Entry 9IIF (X-ray diffraction, 2.16 A resolution); this record covers chain A.

Chain A:
Protein: Hypoxia-inducible factor 1-alpha inhibitor
Organism: Homo sapiens
Notes: EC 1.14.11.30, 1.14.11.-
UniProtKB: Q9NWT6 (HIF1N_HUMAN); numbering as in UniProt (aligned over 1-349)
Sequence (349 residues; numbered 1 to 349; the number before each row is that of its first residue):
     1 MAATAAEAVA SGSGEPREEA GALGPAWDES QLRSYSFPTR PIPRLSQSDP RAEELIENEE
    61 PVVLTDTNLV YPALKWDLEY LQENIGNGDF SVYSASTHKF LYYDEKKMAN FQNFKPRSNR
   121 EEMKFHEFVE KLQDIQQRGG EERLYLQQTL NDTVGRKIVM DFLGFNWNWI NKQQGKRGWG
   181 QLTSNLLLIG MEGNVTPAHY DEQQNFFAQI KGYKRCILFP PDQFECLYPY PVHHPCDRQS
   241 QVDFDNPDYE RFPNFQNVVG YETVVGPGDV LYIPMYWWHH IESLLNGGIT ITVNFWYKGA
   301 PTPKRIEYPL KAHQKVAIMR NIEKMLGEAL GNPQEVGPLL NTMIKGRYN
Disordered / not traced: 1-10
Bound ions: Zn2+: His199, Asp201, His279 (together with A1L2L)
Ligand contacts: A1L2L (2-[[1-(cyclopropylmethoxy)-2-oxidanyl-4-oxidanylidene-quinolin-3-yl]carbonylamino]ethanoic acid): Tyr93, Tyr102, Tyr145, Gln147, Leu188, Thr196, His199, Asp201, Phe207, Lys214, Arg238, His279, Ile281, Trp296
UniProt features mapped onto this chain:
  - binding site (2-oxoglutarate): Tyr145, Thr196, Asn205, Lys214, Asn294
  - binding site (substrate): Asp152, Gln181 to Thr183, Asp201 to Gln203, Arg238, Gln239, Ala300, Asn321
  - binding site (Fe cation): His199, Asp201, His279
  - site: Leu340 (Important for dimer formation)
  - modified residue: Ala2 (N-acetylalanine)
  - mutagenesis: His199 (H199A: Prevents suppression of HIF CAD activity. Strongly stimulates 2-oxoglutarate turnover. No stimulation of 2-oxoglutarate turnover; when associated with R-340), Asp201 (D201A: Prevents suppression of HIF CAD activity; D201E: Loss of HIF1A Asn hydroxylation activity. Slightly stimulates 2-oxoglutarate turnover; D201G: No impact on HIF1A Asn hydroxylation activity ...), Gln239 (Q239H: No effect on Asp hydroxylation ability), Trp296 (W296R: Loss of HIF1A Asn hydroxylation activity and slight stimulation of 2-oxoglutarate turnover; when associated with G-201), Leu340 (L340R: Impairs dimer formation, leading to loss of HIF1A Asn hydroxylation activity. No stimulation of 2-oxoglutarate turnover; when associated with A-201), Ile344 (I344R: No effect on dimer formation and HIF1A Asn hydroxylation activity)

In short:
Chain A binds compound A1L2L. His199, Asp201 and His279 coordinate Zn2+. Curated annotation (UniProt) lists 5
residues binding 2-oxoglutarate, 11 substrate-binding residues, 3 Fe cation-binding residues and 6 mutagenesis
sites.
Chain A is Hypoxia-inducible factor 1-alpha inhibitor (Homo sapiens); the structure, Factor inhibiting HIF-1
alpha in complex with Zn(II) and Desidustat, was determined by X-ray diffraction (same publication as 9FSN).
